8OTT - chains J and M of the 12 polymer chains in the assembly; structure by electron microscopy, 3.30 A resolution.

# Chain J
Molecule: 144-nt DNA strand
Sequence (144 nucleotides; row label = number of the first residue in the row):
     2 CAGGATGTAT GCACGTGACC CGTGCCTGGA GACTAGGGAG TAATCCCCTT GGCGGTTAAA
    62 ACGCGGGGGA CAGCGCGTAC GTGCGTTTAA GCGGTGCTAG AGCTGTCTAC GACCAATTGA
   122 GCGGCCTGCA GACCGGGATT CTCC

# Chain M
Protein: Myc proto-oncogene protein
From: Homo sapiens
UniProt: P01106 (MYC_HUMAN); residues 353-405 here correspond to UniProt positions 368-420 (UniProt number = residue number + 15)
Sequence (53 residues; each row starts with the number of its first residue):
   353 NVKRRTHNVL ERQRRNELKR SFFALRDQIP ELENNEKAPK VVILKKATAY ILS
Curated features (UniProtKB/Swiss-Prot):
  - region: Val354 to Arg367 (Basic motif)
  - motif: Lys355 to Arg364 (UBR5-degron)
  - modified residue: Lys371 (N6-acetyllysine)

# How chain J and chain M interact
Residue-residue contacts (4):
  DC13(J) - Lys389(M)  phosphate contact
  DC13(J) - Ala390(M)  phosphate contact
  DC13(J) - Pro391(M)  phosphate contact
  DG16(J) - Arg364(M)  phosphate contact
Also at the interface, not in a pair above, chain J (4 interface residues in all): DG12, DT17
Also at the interface, not in a pair above, chain M (6 interface residues in all): Asn360, Lys392

# Summary
Chain J and chain M form an interface of 4 and 6 residues respectively.
Here chain J is a 144-nt DNA strand and chain M is Myc proto-oncogene protein (Homo sapiens). Entry 8OTT
(MYC-MAX bound to a nucleosome at SHL+5.8) was determined by electron microscopy (same publication as 8OSJ,
8OSK, 8OSL and 8OTS).
